3HYE - chains H and I of the 28 polymer chains in the assembly; structure by X-ray diffraction, 2.50 A resolution.

# Chain H
Name: Proteasome component PUP1
Source organism: Saccharomyces cerevisiae
Notes: EC 3.4.25.1
UniProtKB: P25043 (PSB7_YEAST); the construct lacks a stretch of the UniProt sequence and is renumbered around it, so the offset changes along the chain: 1-91 = UniProt 30-120; 93-105 = UniProt 121-133; 106-187 = UniProt 135-216; 189-223 = UniProt 217-251
Sequence (222 residues; row label = number of the first residue in the row; note: 2 numbers in that range are skipped by the numbering (no residue carries them; nothing is unmodelled there)):
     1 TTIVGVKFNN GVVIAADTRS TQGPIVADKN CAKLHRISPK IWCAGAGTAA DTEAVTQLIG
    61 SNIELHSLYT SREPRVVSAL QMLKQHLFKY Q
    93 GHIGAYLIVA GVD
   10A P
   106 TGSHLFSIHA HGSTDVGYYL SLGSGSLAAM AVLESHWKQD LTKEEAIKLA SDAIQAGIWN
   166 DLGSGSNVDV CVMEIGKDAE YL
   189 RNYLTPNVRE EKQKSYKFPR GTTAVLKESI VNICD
Swiss-Prot annotation at these positions:
  - active site: Thr1 (Nucleophile)
Covalently attached groups: compound HYE linked to Thr1

# Chain I
Name: Proteasome component PUP3
Source organism: Saccharomyces cerevisiae
Notes: EC 3.4.25.1
UniProtKB: P25451 (PSB3_YEAST); the construct lacks a stretch of the UniProt sequence and is renumbered around it, so the offset changes along the chain: -8 to -1 = UniProt 2-9; 1-36 = UniProt 10-45; 38-105 = UniProt 46-113; 106-122 = UniProt 117-133; 2 more segments
Sequence (204 residues; each row starts with the number of its first residue; note: 3 numbers in that range are skipped by the numbering (no residue carries them; nothing is unmodelled there); a row labelled like 10A-10C holds insertion residues (10A, then the next letters in order); numbers below 1 keep their minus sign (Ser-8 is residue -8)):
    -8 SDPSSING
     1 GIVVAMTGKD CVAIACDLRL GSQSLGVSNK FEKIFH
    38 YGHVFLGITG LATDVTTLNE MFRYKTNLYK LKEERAIEPE TFTQLVSSSL YERRFGPYFV
    98 GPVVAGIN
10A-10C SKS
   106 GKPFIAGFDL IGCIDEA
   12A K
   123 DFIVSGTASD QLFGMCESLY EPNLEPEDLF ETISQALLNA ADRDALSGWG AVVYIIK
   181 KDEVVKRYLK MRQD
Swiss-Prot annotation at these positions:
  - modified residue: Ser22 (Phosphoserine)
  - cross-link: Lys62 (Glycyl lysine isopeptide (Lys-Gly) (interchain with G-Cter in ubiquitin))

# Interface between chain H and chain I
Residue-residue contacts (65):
  Ile25(H) - Asp132(I)
  Ile25(H) - Phe135(I)  hydrophobic
  Val26(H) - Phe135(I)
  Ala27(H) - Asp120(I)
  Ala27(H) - Phe135(I)  hydrophobic
  Asp28(H) - Asp120(I)
  Lys29(H) - Glu139(I)  salt bridge
  Ala49(H) - Cys118(I)  hydrophobic
  Ala50(H) - Tyr88(I)
  Ala50(H) - Ile116(I)  hydrophobic
  Ala50(H) - Cys118(I)
  Asp51(H) - Tyr88(I)  hydrogen bond
  Asp51(H) - Arg91(I)  salt bridge
  Ala54(H) - Tyr88(I)
  Tyr90(H) - Phe92(I)  hydrophobic
  His94(H) - Arg91(I)  hydrogen bond (backbone-side chain)
  His94(H) - Phe92(I)
  Arg197(H) - Glu139(I)  salt bridge
  Lys200(H) - Glu139(I)
  Lys200(H) - Ser140(I)  hydrogen bond (side chain-backbone)
  Lys200(H) - Tyr142(I)  hydrogen bond (side chain-backbone)
  Ser203(H) - Glu143(I)  hydrogen bond
  Tyr204(H) - Ser140(I)
  Tyr204(H) - Leu141(I)  hydrophobic
  Lys205(H) - Glu143(I)
  Lys205(H) - Asp150(I)  salt bridge
  Phe206(H) - Leu141(I)  hydrophobic
  Phe206(H) - Glu153(I)
  Phe206(H) - Gln157(I)
  Arg208(H) - Glu149(I)  salt bridge
  Arg208(H) - Asp150(I)  salt bridge
  Arg208(H) - Glu153(I)
  Gly209(H) - Glu153(I)  hydrogen bond (backbone-side chain)
  Thr210(H) - Glu153(I)  hydrogen bond (backbone-side chain)
  Thr211(H) - Glu153(I)  hydrogen bond
  Thr211(H) - Ser156(I)
  Thr211(H) - Gln157(I)  hydrogen bond
  Thr211(H) - Leu189(I)
  Ala212(H) - Leu189(I)
  Ala212(H) - Lys190(I)  hydrogen bond (backbone-backbone)
  Val213(H) - Phe152(I)  hydrophobic
  Val213(H) - Tyr188(I)
  Leu214(H) - Tyr188(I)  hydrogen bond (backbone-backbone)
  Leu214(H) - Leu189(I)
  Leu214(H) - Lys190(I)
  Lys215(H) - Arg187(I)
  Lys215(H) - Tyr188(I)  hydrogen bond (backbone-backbone)
  Glu216(H) - Val185(I)
  Glu216(H) - Lys186(I)
  Glu216(H) - Arg187(I)  salt bridge
  Ser217(H) - Val185(I)
  Ser217(H) - Lys186(I)  hydrogen bond (backbone-backbone)
  Ile218(H) - Glu183(I)
  Ile218(H) - Val184(I)
  Ile218(H) - Val185(I)  hydrophobic
  Val219(H) - His36(I)
  Val219(H) - Tyr176(I)  hydrophobic
  Val219(H) - Val184(I)  hydrogen bond (backbone-backbone)
  Val219(H) - Lys186(I)
  Asn220(H) - His36(I)
  Ile221(H) - Gly39(I)
  Ile221(H) - His40(I)
  Ile221(H) - Phe42(I)  hydrophobic
  Ile221(H) - Val184(I)  hydrophobic
  Asp223(H) - Lys67(I)  salt bridge
Also at the interface, not in a pair above, chain H (36 interface residues in all): Gln22, Thr48, Ile95, Pro207
Also at the interface, not in a pair above, chain I (37 interface residues in all): Asp114, Glu147, Thr154, Leu160

# Overview
36 residues of chain H and 37 residues of chain I are in contact, with 14 hydrogen bonds and 8 salt bridges.
Among the polar pairs are Lys29(H)-Glu139(I), Asp51(H)-Arg91(I) and Arg197(H)-Glu139(I). From UniProt:
active-site residue Thr1(H) on chain H.
Here chain H is Proteasome component PUP1 and chain I is Proteasome component PUP3, both from Saccharomyces
cerevisiae. Entry 3HYE (Crystal structure of 20S proteasome in complex with hydroxylated salinosporamide) was
determined by X-ray diffraction together with 3GPT and 3GPW from the same study.
